PDB entry 5AL8 | X-ray diffraction, 1.50 A resolution | chains A and B

Chain A (and B):
Molecule: Transthyretin
From: Homo sapiens
Notes: chain B of this document is another copy of the same molecule, construct and numbering; everything in this record applies to it too
UniProt: P02766 (TTHY_HUMAN); residues 1-127 here correspond to UniProt positions 21-147 (UniProt number = residue number + 20)
Amino-acid sequence (127 residues; row label = number of the first residue in the row):
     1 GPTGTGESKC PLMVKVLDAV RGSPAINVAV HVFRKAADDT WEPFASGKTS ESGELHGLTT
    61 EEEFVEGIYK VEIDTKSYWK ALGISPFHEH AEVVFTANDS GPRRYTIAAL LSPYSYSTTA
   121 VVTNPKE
Unresolved in the structure: 1-9, 126-127 (chain B: 1-9, 125-127)
Curated features (UniProtKB/Swiss-Prot):
  - binding site (L-thyroxine): Lys15, Glu54, Ser117
  - modified residue: Cys10 (Sulfocysteine), Glu42 (4-carboxyglutamate), Ser52 (Phosphoserine)
  - glycosylation: Asn98 (N-linked (GlcNAc...) asparagine)
Residues lining bound ligands: daidzein-7-O-glucuronide (D75): Lys15, Leu17, Ser52, Glu54, Ala108, Ala109, Leu110, Ser117, Thr119

How chain A and chain B interact:
Residue-residue contacts (42):
  Ile68(A) - Glu89(B)
  Phe87(A) - Phe95(B)  hydrophobic
  Phe87(A) - Tyr105(B)  hydrophobic
  Phe87(A) - Ile107(B)  hydrophobic
  Phe87(A) - Ala120(B)  hydrophobic
  Phe87(A) - Val122(B)  hydrophobic
  His88(A) - Val93(B)
  His88(A) - Val94(B)
  His88(A) - Thr118(B)
  Glu89(A) - Val94(B)  hydrogen bond (backbone-backbone)
  Glu89(A) - Thr96(B)  hydrogen bond
  His90(A) - Val94(B)
  Glu92(A) - Glu92(B)
  Glu92(A) - Val94(B)
  Glu92(A) - Tyr116(B)  hydrogen bond (backbone-side chain)
  Val93(A) - His88(B)
  Val94(A) - His88(B)
  Val94(A) - Glu89(B)  hydrogen bond (backbone-backbone)
  Val94(A) - His90(B)
  Val94(A) - Glu92(B)
  Phe95(A) - Phe87(B)  hydrophobic
  Thr96(A) - Lys76(B)
  Thr96(A) - Glu89(B)  hydrogen bond
  Tyr105(A) - Phe87(B)  hydrophobic
  Ile107(A) - Phe87(B)  hydrophobic
  Tyr114(A) - Thr119(B)
  Tyr114(A) - Ala120(B)  hydrogen bond (backbone-backbone)
  Ser115(A) - Thr118(B)  hydrogen bond (side chain-backbone)
  Ser115(A) - Thr119(B)  hydrogen bond
  Tyr116(A) - Glu92(B)  hydrogen bond (side chain-backbone)
  Tyr116(A) - Tyr116(B)
  Tyr116(A) - Ser117(B)  hydrogen bond (backbone-side chain)
  Tyr116(A) - Thr118(B)  hydrogen bond (backbone-backbone)
  Ser117(A) - Tyr116(B)
  Ser117(A) - Ser117(B)  hydrogen bond
  Thr118(A) - Ser115(B)  hydrogen bond (backbone-side chain)
  Thr118(A) - Tyr116(B)  hydrogen bond (backbone-backbone)
  Thr119(A) - Tyr114(B)  hydrogen bond (side chain-backbone)
  Thr119(A) - Ser115(B)  hydrogen bond
  Ala120(A) - Phe87(B)  hydrophobic
  Ala120(A) - Tyr114(B)  hydrogen bond (backbone-backbone)
  Val122(A) - Phe87(B)  hydrophobic
Interface residues without a listed pair, chain A (21 interface residues in all): Lys76
Interface residues without a listed pair, chain B (21 interface residues in all): Ile68

In short:
The chain A/chain B interface involves 21 residues from each chain; the contacts include 17 hydrogen bonds.
Among the polar pairs are Glu89(A)-Thr96(B), Glu92(A)-Tyr116(B) and Ser115(A)-Thr118(B). Chain A binds
daidzein-7-O-glucuronide. UniProt lists 3 L-thyroxine-binding residues on chain A.
Both chains are Transthyretin (Homo sapiens). Entry 5AL8 (Transthyretin binding heterogeneity and
anti-amyloidogenic activity of natural polyphenols and their metabolites: daidzein-7-O- glucuronide) was
determined by X-ray diffraction, deposited together with 5AKS, 5AKT, 5AKV, 5AL0 and 5CR1.
